Entry 8P12 (electron microscopy, 3.21 A resolution); this record covers chains L and H of the 6 polymer chains in the assembly.

# Chain L
Molecule: Immunoglobin G light chain
Organism: Mus musculus
Sequence (238 residues; row label = number of the first residue in the row):
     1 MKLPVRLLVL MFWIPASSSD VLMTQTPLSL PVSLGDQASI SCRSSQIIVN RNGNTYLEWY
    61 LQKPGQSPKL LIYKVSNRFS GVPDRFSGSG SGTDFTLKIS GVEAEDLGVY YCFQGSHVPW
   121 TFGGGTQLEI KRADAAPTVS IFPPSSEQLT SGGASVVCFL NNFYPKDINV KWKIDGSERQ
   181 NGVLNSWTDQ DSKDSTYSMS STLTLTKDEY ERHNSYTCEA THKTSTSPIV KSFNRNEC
Not modelled in the structure: 1-19
Disulfide bonds: Cys42-Cys112, Cys158-Cys218

# Chain H
Molecule: Immunoglobin G heavy chain FAB fragment
Organism: Mus musculus
Notes: antibody fragment or engineered binder
Sequence (258 residues; each row starts with the number of its first residue):
     1 MAVLVLFLCL VAFPSCVLSQ VQLKESGPGL VAPSQSLSIT CTVSGFSLTN YGVHWVRQPP
    61 GKGLEWLGII WAGGGTSYDS ALMSRLSISK DNSKSQVFLK MNSLQSTDTA MYYCASENYS
   121 YDRGFAYWGQ GTLVTVSAAK TTPPSVYPLA PGSAAQTNSM VTLGCLVKGY FPEPVTVTWN
   181 SGSLSSGVHT FPAVLQSDLY TLSSSVTVPS STWPSETVTC NVAHPASSTK VDKKIVPRDC
   241 GCKPCICTVP EVSSVFIF
Not modelled in the structure: 1-20, 239-258
Disulfide bonds: Cys41-Cys114, Cys165-Cys220

# Chain L / chain H interface
Pairs across the interface (70; chain L residue first):
  Asn54(L) with Asp122(H), hydrogen bond
  Tyr56(L) with Asp122(H), hydrogen bond; Arg123(H)
  Tyr60(L) with Phe125(H); Trp128(H)
  Gln62(L) with Gln58(H), hydrogen bond
  Gln66(L) with Gln58(H); Tyr113(H)
  Ser67(L) with Tyr113(H); Gly129(H)
  Pro68(L) with Leu64(H), hydrophobic; Trp128(H)
  Leu70(L) with Phe125(H)
  Tyr73(L) with Tyr121(H)
  Lys74(L) with Tyr121(H); Asp122(H)
  Phe79(L) with Tyr121(H); Ala126(H), hydrophobic
  Tyr111(L) with Gln58(H)
  Phe113(L) with Phe125(H), hydrophobic
  Gly115(L) with Arg123(H), hydrogen bond (backbone-side chain)
  Pro119(L) with Trp66(H), hydrophobic; Asp79(H); Ser80(H)
  Trp120(L) with His54(H); Trp66(H); Trp71(H), hydrophobic; Arg123(H); Phe125(H), hydrophobic
  Phe122(L) with Leu64(H), hydrophobic; Trp128(H), hydrophobic
  Val139(L) with Asn158(H)
  Ser140(L) with Asn158(H); Thr162(H), hydrogen bond
  Ile141(L) with Ala155(H)
  Phe142(L) with Leu149(H); Thr162(H)
  Pro143(L) with Ala150(H); Pro151(H); Gly152(H); Arg238(H)
  Pro144(L) with Arg238(H)
  Ser145(L) with Tyr147(H); Pro148(H); Arg238(H)
  Ser146(L) with Arg238(H), hydrogen bond
  Glu147(L) with Tyr147(H); Pro148(H); Arg238(H), salt bridge
  Gln148(L) with Tyr147(H)
  Phe159(L) with Phe191(H), hydrophobic; Ser203(H); Ser204(H); Ser205(H)
  Asn162(L) with His189(H), hydrogen bond
  Leu184(L) with Val194(H), hydrophobic
  Ser186(L) with Pro192(H), hydrogen bond (side chain-backbone); Val194(H)
  Trp187(L) with Pro192(H)
  Thr188(L) with Phe191(H)
  Ser198(L) with His189(H); Phe191(H)
  Ser200(L) with Phe191(H)
  Lys231(L) with Asn158(H)
  Phe233(L) with Ala154(H), hydrophobic
  Asn234(L) with Ala154(H)
  Glu237(L) with Gly152(H); Ser153(H), hydrogen bond (side chain-backbone); Ala154(H), hydrogen bond (side chain-backbone)
  Cys238(L) with Arg238(H)
Other interface residues (no listed pair), chain L (48 interface residues in all): Asn50, Lys69, Thr138, Ser155, Val157, Asn161, Asn185, Ser232
Other interface residues (no listed pair), chain H (43 interface residues in all): Val56, Ile69, Gly124, Tyr127, Met160, Leu163, Gly164, Leu166, Thr190

# Summary
Chain L and chain H form an interface of 48 and 43 residues respectively; the contacts include 10 hydrogen
bonds and 1 salt bridge. Among the polar pairs are Glu147(L)-Arg238(H), Asn54(L)-Asp122(H) and
Tyr56(L)-Asp122(H).
Chain L is Immunoglobin G light chain and chain H is Immunoglobin G heavy chain FAB fragment, both from Mus
musculus; the structure, Cryo-EM structure of Rhodopsin-Gi bound to antibody fragment Fab13, was determined by
electron microscopy, deposited together with 8P13 and 8P15.
